PDB entry 6HV5 | X-ray diffraction, 3.00 A resolution | chains H and I of the 28 polymer chains in the assembly

== Chain H ==
Molecule: Proteasome subunit beta type-10, Proteasome subunit beta type-2
Organism: Homo sapiens
Notes: EC 3.4.25.1; engineered mutation(s): Chimera: 1-53 Homo sapiens,Chimera: 1-53 Homo sapiens
UniProtKB: chimeric construct of P40306, P25043: residues 1-53 from P40306 (PSB10_HUMAN) positions 40-92 (UniProt number = residue number + 39); residues 54-226 from P25043 positions 83-255 (UniProt number = residue number + 29)
Chain sequence (226 residues; each row starts with the number of its first residue):
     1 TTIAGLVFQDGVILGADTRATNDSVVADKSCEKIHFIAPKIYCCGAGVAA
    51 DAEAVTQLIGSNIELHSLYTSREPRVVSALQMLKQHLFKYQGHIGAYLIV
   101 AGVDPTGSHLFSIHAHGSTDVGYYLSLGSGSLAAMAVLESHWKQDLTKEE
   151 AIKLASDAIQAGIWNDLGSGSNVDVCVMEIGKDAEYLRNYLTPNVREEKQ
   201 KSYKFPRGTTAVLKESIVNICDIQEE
Curated features (UniProtKB/Swiss-Prot):
  - active site: Thr-1 (Nucleophile)
Glycans and other covalent adducts: compound GQH linked to Thr-1
Ligand contacts: GQH ((2S)-N-[(2S)-1-[[(2S)-1-[4-(aminomethyl)phenyl]-4-methylsulfonyl-butan-2-yl]amino]-1-oxidanylidene-propan-2-yl]-2-[[(2S)-2-azido-3-phenyl-propanoyl]amino]-4-methyl-pentanamide): Arg-19, Ala-20, Thr-21, Asn-22, Ala-27, Cys-31, Glu-32, Lys-33, His-35, Gly-45, Ala-46, Gly-47, Val-48, Ala-49, Glu-53, Gly-128, Ser-129
Reported in the primary citation:
  - binding site for GQH: Glu-53
  - specificity-determining residues: Val-48 (proposed by the authors, not directly observed)
  - specificity-determining residues: Glu-53

== Chain I ==
Molecule: Proteasome subunit beta type-3
Organism: Saccharomyces cerevisiae (strain ATCC 204508 / S288c)
Notes: EC 3.4.25.1
UniProtKB: P25451 (PSB3_YEAST); residues 0-204 here correspond to UniProt positions 1-205 (UniProt number = residue number + 1)
Chain sequence (205 residues; row label = number of the first residue in the row; numbering starts at 0):
     0 MSDPSSINGGIVVAMTGKDCVAIACDLRLGSQSLGVSNKFEKIFHYGHVF
    50 LGITGLATDVTTLNEMFRYKTNLYKLKEERAIEPETFTQLVSSSLYERRF
   100 GPYFVGPVVAGINSKSGKPFIAGFDLIGCIDEAKDFIVSGTASDQLFGMC
   150 ESLYEPNLEPEDLFETISQALLNAADRDALSGWGAVVYIIKKDEVVKRYL
   200 KMRQD
Disordered / not traced: 0
Curated features (UniProtKB/Swiss-Prot):
  - modified residue: Ser-30 (Phosphoserine)
  - cross-link: Lys-69 (Glycyl lysine isopeptide (Lys-Gly) (interchain with G-Cter in ubiquitin))
Bound ions: Mg2+ site 1: Ala-174, Asp-177, Ser-180; Mg2+ site 2: Asp-204 (shared with 2 residues of chain Y)
Ligand contacts: GQH ((2S)-N-[(2S)-1-[[(2S)-1-[4-(aminomethyl)phenyl]-4-methylsulfonyl-butan-2-yl]amino]-1-oxidanylidene-propan-2-yl]-2-[[(2S)-2-azido-3-phenyl-propanoyl]amino]-4-methyl-pentanamide): Arg-98, Asp-124, Leu-125, Ile-126, Cys-128

== Interface between chain H and chain I ==
Contacting residue pairs - 59 pairs, chain H then chain I:
  Val-25(H) with Asp-143(I)
  Val-26(H) with Phe-146(I)
  Ala-27(H) with Asp-130(I)
  Asp-28(H) with Asp-130(I)
  Lys-29(H) with Glu-150(I), salt bridge
  Val-48(H) with Ile-126(I), hydrophobic
  Ala-49(H) with Cys-128(I), hydrophobic
  Ala-50(H) with Tyr-95(I); Ile-126(I), hydrophobic; Cys-128(I)
  Asp-51(H) with Tyr-95(I), hydrogen bond; Arg-98(I), salt bridge
  Ala-54(H) with Tyr-95(I)
  Tyr-90(H) with Phe-99(I), hydrophobic
  His-93(H) with Arg-98(I), hydrogen bond (backbone-side chain); Phe-99(I)
  Ile-94(H) with Phe-99(I), hydrophobic
  Arg-196(H) with Glu-150(I), salt bridge
  Lys-199(H) with Glu-150(I); Ser-151(I); Tyr-153(I)
  Ser-202(H) with Glu-154(I), hydrogen bond
  Tyr-203(H) with Ser-151(I); Leu-152(I), hydrophobic
  Lys-204(H) with Glu-154(I); Asp-161(I)
  Phe-205(H) with Leu-152(I), hydrophobic; Gln-168(I)
  Arg-207(H) with Glu-160(I), salt bridge; Asp-161(I), salt bridge
  Gly-208(H) with Glu-164(I), hydrogen bond (backbone-side chain)
  Thr-209(H) with Glu-164(I)
  Thr-210(H) with Glu-164(I), hydrogen bond; Ser-167(I); Gln-168(I), hydrogen bond; Leu-199(I)
  Ala-211(H) with Leu-199(I); Lys-200(I), hydrogen bond (backbone-backbone)
  Val-212(H) with Phe-163(I), hydrophobic; Tyr-198(I)
  Leu-213(H) with Tyr-198(I), hydrogen bond (backbone-backbone); Leu-199(I); Lys-200(I)
  Lys-214(H) with Arg-197(I); Tyr-198(I), hydrogen bond (backbone-backbone)
  Glu-215(H) with Lys-196(I); Arg-197(I), salt bridge
  Ser-216(H) with Val-195(I); Lys-196(I), hydrogen bond (backbone-backbone)
  Ile-217(H) with Val-194(I)
  Val-218(H) with His-44(I); Tyr-187(I), hydrophobic; Val-194(I), hydrogen bond (backbone-backbone); Lys-196(I)
  Asn-219(H) with His-44(I)
  Ile-220(H) with Gly-46(I); Phe-49(I), hydrophobic; Val-194(I), hydrophobic
  Asp-222(H) with Lys-74(I), salt bridge
Other interface residues (no listed pair), chain H (36 interface residues in all): Gly-95, Pro-206
Other interface residues (no listed pair), chain I (40 interface residues in all): His-47, Asp-124, Ile-129, Glu-131, Asp-134, Leu-157, Glu-158, Thr-165, Leu-171

== Summary ==
36 residues of chain H face 40 of chain I across their interface; the contacts include 11 hydrogen bonds and 7
salt bridges. Polar pairs include Lys-29(H)/Glu-150(I), Asp-51(H)/Arg-98(I) and Arg-196(H)/Glu-150(I). Bound
to chain I: compound GQH. Covalently linked compound GQH: at Thr-1(H). From the paper: a binding site for GQH
at Glu-53(H); specificity determinants Val-48(H) and Glu-53(H).
Here chain H is Proteasome subunit beta type-10, Proteasome subunit beta type-2 (Homo sapiens) and chain I is
Proteasome subunit beta type-3 (Saccharomyces cerevisiae (strain ATCC 204508 / S288c)). Entry 6HV5 (Yeast 20S
proteasome with human beta2i (1-53) in complex with 4) was determined by X-ray diffraction, deposited together
with 6HTB, 6HTC, 6HTD, 6HTP, 6HTR, 6HUB and 30 further entries.
